4BRB - chains A and B of the 3 polymer chains in the assembly; structure by X-ray diffraction, 2.55 A resolution.

# Chain A (and B)
Protein: Diacylglycerol kinase
Source organism: Escherichia coli
Notes: EC 2.7.1.107; chain B of this document is another copy of the same molecule, construct and numbering; everything in this record applies to it too
Reference sequence: P0ABN1 (KDGL_ECOLI); residues 1-121 here correspond to UniProt positions 2-122 (UniProt number = residue number + 1)
Sequence (130 residues; row label = number of the first residue in the row; numbers below 1 keep their minus sign (Gly-8 is residue -8)):
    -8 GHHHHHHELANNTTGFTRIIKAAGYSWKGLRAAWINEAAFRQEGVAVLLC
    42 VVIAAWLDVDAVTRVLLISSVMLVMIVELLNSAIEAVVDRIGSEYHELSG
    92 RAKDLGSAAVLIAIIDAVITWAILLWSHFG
Not modelled in the structure: -8 to 5, 121 (chain B: -8 to 22)
Construct notes: expression tag (-8 to 0); engineered mutation Cys41 (Ala42 in P0ABN1), Ala46 (Cys47 in P0ABN1), Val53 (Ile54 in P0ABN1), Leu70 (Ile71 in P0ABN1), Leu96 (Met97 in P0ABN1), Asp107 (Val108 in P0ABN1), Ala113 (Cys114 in P0ABN1)
Ligand contacts:
  - 7.8 monoacylglycerol (2R) (78N; (2R)-2,3-dihydroxypropyl(7Z)-pentadec-7-enoate), molecule 1: Trp18, Leu21, Arg22, Trp25, Ile26, Val38, Leu39, Val42, Met63, Met66
  - 7.8 monoacylglycerol (2R) (78N), molecule 2: Trp25, Leu39, Leu40, Val43
  - 7.8 monoacylglycerol (2R) (78N), molecule 3: Gln33, Glu34, Ala37, Cys41, Val62, Val65, Ile105, Ala108, Val109, Trp112
  - 7.8 monoacylglycerol (2R) (78N), molecule 4: Val42, Val43, Ala46, Trp47, Leu48, Arg55, Ile59
  - 7.8 monoacylglycerol (2R) (78N), molecule 5: Ile106, Asp107, Ile110
Swiss-Prot annotation at these positions:
  - active site: Glu69 (Proton acceptor)
  - binding site (ATP): Arg9, Tyr16, Glu28, Glu76, Glu85 to His87, Lys94, Asp95
  - binding site (substrate): Arg9, Ala13 to Trp18, Arg22 to Trp25, Ala30 to Glu34, Trp47 to Val50, Arg55, Glu69, Ser98, Trp112, Ile114 to Trp117
  - binding site (a divalent metal cation): Glu28, Glu76

# Chain A / chain B interface
Residue-residue contacts - 48 pairs, chain A then chain B:
  Tyr16(A) - Asp95(B)
  Tyr16(A) - Ser98(B)
  Ser17(A) - Ser98(B)  hydrogen bond (side chain-backbone)
  Ser17(A) - Ala99(B)  hydrogen bond (side chain-backbone)
  Ser17(A) - Leu102(B)
  Lys19(A) - Asp95(B)
  Gly20(A) - Asp95(B)
  Gly20(A) - Leu96(B)
  Leu21(A) - Ala99(B)  hydrophobic
  Asn27(A) - Arg92(B)
  Ala52(A) - Ile114(B)
  Ala52(A) - Leu115(B)  hydrophobic
  Val53(A) - Val53(B)  hydrophobic
  Val53(A) - Thr54(B)
  Val53(A) - Leu57(B)  hydrophobic
  Val53(A) - Leu115(B)  hydrophobic
  Val56(A) - Thr111(B)
  Val56(A) - Ile114(B)  hydrophobic
  Ser60(A) - Asp107(B)  hydrogen bond
  Ser60(A) - Thr111(B)
  Met63(A) - Ile103(B)
  Met63(A) - Asp107(B)
  Ile67(A) - Leu64(B)  hydrophobic
  Ile67(A) - Val68(B)  hydrophobic
  Ile67(A) - Ala100(B)
  Ile67(A) - Ile103(B)  hydrophobic
  Ile67(A) - Ala104(B)  hydrophobic
  Leu70(A) - Leu96(B)  hydrophobic
  Leu70(A) - Ala99(B)  hydrophobic
  Leu70(A) - Ala100(B)
  Leu71(A) - Leu71(B)  hydrophobic
  Leu71(A) - Ala100(B)  hydrophobic
  Ser73(A) - Leu96(B)
  Ala74(A) - Ile75(B)  hydrophobic
  Ala74(A) - Ala93(B)
  Ala74(A) - Leu96(B)
  Ala77(A) - Leu89(B)
  Ala77(A) - Ala93(B)  hydrophobic
  Val78(A) - Val78(B)  hydrophobic
  Val78(A) - Val79(B)  hydrophobic
  Val78(A) - Ala93(B)  hydrophobic
  Asp80(A) - Leu89(B)
  Arg81(A) - Ile82(B)
  Arg81(A) - Glu85(B)
  Arg81(A) - His87(B)
  Arg81(A) - Leu89(B)
  Arg81(A) - Ser90(B)  hydrogen bond
  Ile82(A) - Ile82(B)  hydrophobic
Interface residues without a listed pair, chain A (30 interface residues in all): Gly6, Ala13, Ala24, Arg55, Leu57, Ile59, Leu64, Met66, Ile75
Interface residues without a listed pair, chain B (33 interface residues in all): Gln33, Asn72, Gly97, Ile106, Ile110

# In short
30 residues of chain A face 33 of chain B across their interface; the contacts include 4 hydrogen bonds. Polar
contacts include Ser17(A)-Ser98(B), Ser17(A)-Ala99(B) and Ser60(A)-Asp107(B). Bound to chain A: 5 copies of
7.8 monoacylglycerol (2R).
Both chains are Diacylglycerol kinase (Escherichia coli). Entry 4BRB (Crystal structure of the integral
membrane enzyme DgkA-ref, delta 7) was determined by X-ray diffraction together with 4UP6 from the same study.
